6UEW - chains C and D of the 8 polymer chains in the assembly; structure by X-ray diffraction, 2.40 A resolution.

== Chain C ==
Name: Ribulose bisphosphate carboxylase large chain, CsoS2 N-peptide fusion
Source organism: Halothiobacillus neapolitanus (strain ATCC 23641 / c2)
Notes: EC 4.1.1.39
UniProt: O85040 (RBL1_HALNC); residue numbers follow UniProt; this construct covers 2-473
Sequence (506 residues; row label = number of the first residue in the row; numbering starts at 0):
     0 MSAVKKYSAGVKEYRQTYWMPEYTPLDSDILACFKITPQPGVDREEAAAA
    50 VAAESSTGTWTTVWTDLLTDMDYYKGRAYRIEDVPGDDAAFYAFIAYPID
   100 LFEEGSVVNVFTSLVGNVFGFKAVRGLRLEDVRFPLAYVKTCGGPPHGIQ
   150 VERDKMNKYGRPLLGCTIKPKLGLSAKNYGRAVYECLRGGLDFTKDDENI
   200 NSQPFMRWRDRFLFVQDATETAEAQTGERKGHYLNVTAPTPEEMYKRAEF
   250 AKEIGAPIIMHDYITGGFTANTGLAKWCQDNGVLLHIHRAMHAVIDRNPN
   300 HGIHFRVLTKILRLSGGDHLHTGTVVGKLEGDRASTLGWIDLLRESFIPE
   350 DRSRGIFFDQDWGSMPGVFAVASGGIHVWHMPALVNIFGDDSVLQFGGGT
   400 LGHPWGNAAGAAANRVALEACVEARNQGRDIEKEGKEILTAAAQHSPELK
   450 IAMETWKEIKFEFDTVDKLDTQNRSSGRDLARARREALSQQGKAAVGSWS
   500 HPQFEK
Disordered / not traced: 0-12, 323-331, 458-474, 494-505
Differences from the reference sequence: initiating methionine (0); cloning artifact (1); linker (474-475)
UniProt features mapped onto this chain:
  - active site (Proton acceptor): Lys-168, His-287
  - binding site (substrate): Asn-116, Thr-166, Lys-170, Arg-288, His-320, Ser-372
  - binding site (Mg(2+)): Lys-194, Asp-196, Glu-197
  - site: Lys-327 (Transition state stabilizer)
  - modified residue: Lys-194 (N6-carboxylysine)
  - mutagenesis: Tyr-72 (Y72A: No longer binds N-repeats in CsoS2A; when associated with A-346 and 'A-96' in CbbS; Y72R: No longer binds N-repeats in CsoS2A), Phe-346 (F346A: No longer binds N-repeats in CsoS2A; when associated with A-72 and 'A-96' in CbbS)

== Chain D ==
Name: Ribulose bisphosphate carboxylase small chain
Source organism: Halothiobacillus neapolitanus (strain ATCC 23641 / c2)
Notes: EC 4.1.1.39
UniProt: P45686 (RBS_HALNC); numbering as in UniProt (aligned over 1-110)
Sequence (110 residues; numbered 1 to 110; the number before each row is that of its first residue):
     1 MAEMQDYKQSLKYETFSYLPPMNAERIRAQIKYAIAQGWSPGIEHVEVKN
    51 SMNQYWYMWKLPFFGEQNVDNVLAEIEACRSAYPTHQVKLVAYDNYAQSL
   101 GLAFVVYRGN
Disordered / not traced: 1-3, 110

== How chain C and chain D interact ==
Contacting residue pairs (68; chain C residue first):
  Gln-149(C) with Ala-97(D)
  Asp-153(C) with Gln-54(D), hydrogen bond (backbone-side chain)
  Lys-154(C) with Gln-54(D)
  Asn-156(C) with Glu-14(D)
  Lys-157(C) with Glu-14(D), salt bridge
  Tyr-158(C) with Thr-15(D), hydrogen bond (backbone-side chain); Ser-99(D); Leu-100(D), hydrophobic
  Gly-159(C) with Thr-15(D); Gly-101(D); Leu-102(D)
  Arg-160(C) with Glu-14(D), salt bridge; Thr-15(D)
  Arg-187(C) with Gln-9(D), hydrogen bond
  Gly-188(C) with Tyr-7(D); Tyr-18(D), hydrogen bond (backbone-side chain)
  Gly-189(C) with Tyr-18(D)
  Ala-223(C) with Leu-11(D)
  Gln-224(C) with Gln-9(D), hydrogen bond (backbone-side chain); Ser-10(D); Leu-11(D)
  Thr-225(C) with Gln-9(D); Leu-11(D); Lys-12(D), hydrogen bond (backbone-backbone)
  Gly-226(C) with Leu-11(D); Met-52(D)
  Glu-227(C) with Lys-12(D); Tyr-13(D), hydrogen bond (side chain-backbone); Glu-14(D), hydrogen bond (side chain-backbone); Ser-17(D)
  Arg-228(C) with Met-52(D), hydrogen bond (side chain-backbone); Gln-54(D)
  Ser-345(C) with Tyr-96(D)
  Pro-403(C) with Met-4(D)
  Trp-404(C) with Met-4(D), hydrophobic; Gln-5(D)
  Ala-411(C) with Tyr-7(D), hydrophobic
  Arg-414(C) with Glu-14(D), salt bridge; Tyr-18(D)
  Val-415(C) with Tyr-18(D); Leu-19(D)
  Glu-418(C) with Glu-14(D); Thr-15(D); Phe-16(D), hydrogen bond (side chain-backbone); Ser-17(D), hydrogen bond (side chain-backbone); Tyr-18(D), hydrogen bond (side chain-backbone); Leu-19(D)
  Ala-419(C) with Leu-19(D)
  Val-421(C) with Phe-16(D), hydrophobic
  Glu-422(C) with Phe-16(D); Leu-19(D); Met-22(D); Arg-26(D), salt bridge; Gln-30(D)
  Arg-424(C) with Tyr-33(D), hydrogen bond
  Asn-425(C) with Ala-29(D); Gln-30(D), hydrogen bond; Tyr-33(D); Leu-102(D)
  Gln-426(C) with Ala-29(D)
  His-444(C) with Pro-20(D)
  Pro-446(C) with Gln-5(D)
  Glu-447(C) with Tyr-7(D)
  Arg-477(C) with Tyr-96(D)
  Ala-480(C) with Tyr-96(D)
  Arg-481(C) with Asn-95(D); Tyr-96(D)
  Arg-484(C) with Tyr-96(D)
Also at the interface, not in a pair above, chain C (43 interface residues in all): Arg-152, Asp-191, Glu-222, Asp-389, Ala-407, Ala-408
Also at the interface, not in a pair above, chain D (33 interface residues in all): Asn-53, Asp-94, Gln-98, Ala-103

== Overview ==
43 residues of chain C face 33 of chain D across their interface, with 14 hydrogen bonds and 4 salt bridges.
Polar contacts include Lys-157(C)/Glu-14(D), Arg-160(C)/Glu-14(D) and Arg-414(C)/Glu-14(D).
Here chain C is Ribulose bisphosphate carboxylase large chain, CsoS2 N-peptide fusion and chain D is Ribulose
bisphosphate carboxylase small chain, both from Halothiobacillus neapolitanus (strain ATCC 23641 / c2). Entry
6UEW (Rubisco / CsoS2 N-peptide complex responsible for alpha-carboxysome cargo loading) was determined by
X-ray diffraction.
